7Y4W - chains Z and D of the 10 polymer chains in the assembly; structure by electron microscopy, 3.67 A resolution.

Chain Z:
Molecule: Derlin-1
Organism: Homo sapiens
UniProtKB: Q9BUN8 (DERL1_HUMAN); numbering as in UniProt; present here: 1-214, 240-251
Amino-acid sequence (226 residues; numbered 1 to 251; 25 numbers in that range are skipped by the numbering (no residue carries them; nothing is unmodelled there); the number before each row is that of its first residue):
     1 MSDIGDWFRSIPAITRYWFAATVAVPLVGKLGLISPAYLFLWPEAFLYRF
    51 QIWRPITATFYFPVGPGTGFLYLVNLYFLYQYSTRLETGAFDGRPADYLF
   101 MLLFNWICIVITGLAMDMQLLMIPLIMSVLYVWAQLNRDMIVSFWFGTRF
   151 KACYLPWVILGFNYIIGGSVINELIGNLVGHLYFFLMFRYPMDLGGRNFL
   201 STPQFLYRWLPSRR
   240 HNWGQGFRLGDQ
Not modelled in the structure: 251
UniProt features mapped onto this chain:
  - motif: Asn241 to Leu248 (SHP-box)
  - modified residue: Ser2 (N-acetylserine), Ser201 (Phosphoserine), Thr202 (Phosphothreonine)
  - mutagenesis: Phe70 (F70C: Impaired ERAD substrate degradation), Leu73 (L73A: Impaired ERAD substrate degradation), Tyr164 (Y164A: Impaired ERAD substrate degradation), Ile165 (I165A: Impaired ERAD substrate degradation), Gly180 (G180V: Reduces interaction with and proteolysis of XBP1 isoform 1), Gly243 to Gly245 (Significantly reduced binding to VCP), Arg247 (R247A: Significantly reduced binding to VCP), Leu248 (L248A: Significantly reduced binding to VCP)

Chain D:
Molecule: Transitional endoplasmic reticulum ATPase
Organism: Homo sapiens
Notes: EC 3.6.4.6
UniProtKB: P55072 (TERA_HUMAN); residues 21-806 here = UniProt positions 21-806
Amino-acid sequence (787 residues; row label = number of the first residue in the row):
    20 MNRPNRLIVDEAINEDNSVVSLSQPKMDELQLFRGDTVLLKGKKRREAVC
    70 IVLSDDTCSDEKIRMNRVVRNNLRVRLGDVISIQPCPDVKYGKRIHVLPI
   120 DDTVEGITGNLFEVYLKPYFLEAYRPIRKGDIFLVRGGMRAVEFKVVETD
   170 PSPYCIVAPDTVIHCEGEPIKREDEEESLNEVGYDDIGGCRKQLAQIKEM
   220 VELPLRHPALFKAIGVKPPRGILLYGPPGTGKTLIARAVANETGAFFFLI
   270 NGPEIMSKLAGESESNLRKAFEEAEKNAPAIIFIDELDAIAPKREKTHGE
   320 VERRIVSQLLTLMDGLKQRAHVIVMAATNRPNSIDPALRRFGRFDREVDI
   370 GIPDATGRLEILQIHTKNMKLADDVDLEQVANETHGHVGADLAALCSEAA
   420 LQAIRKKMDLIDLEDETIDAEVMNSLAVTMDDFRWALSQSNPSALRETVV
   470 EVPQVTWEDIGGLEDVKRELQELVQYPVEHPDKFLKFGMTPSKGVLFYGP
   520 PGCGKTLLAKAIANECQANFISIKGPELLTMWFGESEANVREIFDKARQA
   570 APCVLFFDELDSIAKARGGNIGDGGGAADRVINQILTEMDGMSTKKNVFI
   620 IGATNRPDIIDPAILRPGRLDQLIYIPLPDEKSRVAILKANLRKSPVAKD
   670 VDLEFLAKMTNGFSGADLTEICQRACKLAIRESIESEIRRERERQTNPSA
   720 MEVEEDDPVPEIRRDHFEEAMRFARRSVSDNDIRKYEMFAQTLQQSRGFG
   770 SFRFPSGNQGGAGPSQGSGGGTGGSVYTEDNDDDLYG
Not modelled in the structure: 20-21, 765-806
Differences from the reference sequence: initiating methionine (20)
UniProt features mapped onto this chain:
  - region: Thr797 to Gly806 (Interaction with UBXN6)
  - motif: Asp802 to Gly806 (PIM motif)
  - binding site (ATP): Pro247 to Leu253, Asn348, His384, Gly521 to Leu526
  - modified residue: Ser37 (Phosphoserine), Lys315 (N6,N6,N6-trimethyllysine), Thr436 (Phosphothreonine), Ser462 (Phosphoserine), Lys502 (N6-acetyllysine), Lys505 (N6-acetyllysine), Lys668 (N6-acetyllysine), Ser702 (Phosphoserine), Lys754 (N6-acetyllysine), Ser770 (Phosphoserine), Ser775 (Phosphoserine), Ser787 (Phosphoserine), Tyr805 (Phosphotyrosine)
  - natural variant: Arg95 (R95G: In IBMPFD1), Gly97 (G97E: In CMT2Y), Ile126 (I126F: In IBMPFD1; uncertain significance), Arg155 (R155C: In IBMPFD1; R155H: In FTDALS6 and IBMPFD1; R155L: In IBMPFD1; R155P: In IBMPFD1; R155S: In IBMPFD1), Arg159 (R159G: In FTDALS6; R159H: In IBMPFD1), Ala160 (A160T: In IBMPFD1; uncertain significance), Glu185 (E185K: In CMT2Y), Arg191 (R191Q: In FTDALS6 and IBMPFD1), Leu198 (L198W: In IBMPFD1), Ala232 (A232E: In IBMPFD1), Ile254 (I254F: In IBMPFD1; uncertain significance), Ile369 (I369T: In IBMPFD1; uncertain significance), 2 further natural variant entries in UniProt
  - mutagenesis: Phe52 to Asp55 (Abolishes interaction with NPLOC4; when associated with A-110), Arg53 (R53A: Minor effect on affinity for ATP and ADP), Arg86 (R86A: Strongly increased affinity for ATP. Strongly reduced affinity for ADP), Tyr110 (Y110A: Abolishes interaction with NPLOC4; when associated with 52-A--A-55), Arg113 to His115 (Severely reduced binding to DERL1), Phe131 (F131R: Severely reduced binding to DERL1), Leu140 (L140D: Severely reduced binding to DERL1), Asp179 (D179R: No effect on binding to DERL1), His183 (H183W: Severely reduced binding to DERL1), Lys251 (K251Q: Impairs ERAD degradation of HMGCR and does not inhibit interaction with RHBDD1; when associated with Q-524), Glu305 (E305Q: Defect in ubiquitin-dependent protein degradation by the proteasome; when associated with Q-578), Lys312 (K312A: Does not affect methylation by VCPKMT), 8 further mutagenesis entries in UniProt

How chain Z and chain D interact:
Contacting residue pairs (36; chain Z residue first):
  Met192(Z) with Lys109(D), hydrogen bond (backbone-side chain); Tyr110(D); Lys112(D)
  Asp193(Z) with Lys109(D), salt bridge; Tyr110(D)
  Leu194(Z) with Tyr110(D), hydrogen bond (backbone-side chain)
  Gly195(Z) with Tyr110(D)
  Gly196(Z) with Asp179(D)
  Arg197(Z) with Asp179(D)
  Asn198(Z) with Asp179(D), hydrogen bond (backbone-side chain)
  His240(Z) with Arg113(D), hydrogen bond; His183(D)
  Trp242(Z) with Arg113(D); His115(D), hydrogen bond; Glu167(D); His183(D), hydrogen bond (backbone-side chain); Glu185(D)
  Gln244(Z) with His183(D); Glu185(D), hydrogen bond
  Gly245(Z) with Val181(D); Ile182(D); His183(D), hydrogen bond (backbone-side chain)
  Phe246(Z) with Phe131(D), hydrophobic; Thr180(D); Val181(D); Ile182(D), hydrogen bond (backbone-backbone)
  Arg247(Z) with Asp179(D), salt bridge; Thr180(D)
  Leu248(Z) with Lys136(D), hydrogen bond (backbone-side chain); Phe139(D), hydrophobic; Val176(D), hydrophobic; Pro178(D); Thr180(D), hydrogen bond (backbone-backbone); Ile182(D), hydrophobic
  Gly249(Z) with Pro178(D), hydrogen bond (backbone-backbone)
  Asp250(Z) with Pro178(D)
Other interface residues (no listed pair), chain Z (17 interface residues in all): Gly243
Other interface residues (no listed pair), chain D (20 interface residues in all): Glu132, Leu140, Ala177
The authors on this interface:
  - hot spots on chain Z (mutagenesis) - R247A, R247D: decreased binding to Transitional endoplasmic reticulum ATPase (chain D)

Summary:
The interface between chain Z and chain D involves 17 residues on one side and 20 on the other; the contacts
include 12 hydrogen bonds and 2 salt bridges. Polar pairs include Asp193(Z)-Lys109(D), Arg247(Z)-Asp179(D) and
Met192(Z)-Lys109(D). From the paper: R247A and R247D of chain Z reduce binding to Transitional endoplasmic
reticulum ATPase (chain D).
Here chain Z is Derlin-1 and chain D is Transitional endoplasmic reticulum ATPase, both from Homo sapiens.
Entry 7Y4W (The cryo-EM structure of human ERAD retro-translocation complex) was determined by electron
microscopy together with 7Y53 and 7Y59 from the same study.
